4R7Y - chains A and B; structure by X-ray diffraction, 2.70 A resolution.

== Chain A (and B) ==
Molecule: Minichromosome maintenance protein MCM, Cell division control protein 21
Organism: Sulfolobus solfataricus
Notes: EC 3.6.4.12; fragment: Chimera fusion of SsoMCM-N and PfMCM-AAA; chain B of this document is another copy of the same molecule, construct and numbering; everything in this record applies to it too
UniProt: chimeric construct of Q9UXG1, Q8U3I4: residues 2-269 from Q9UXG1 (MCM_SULSO) positions 2-269 (same numbers); residues 1257-1361 from Q8U3I4 positions 257-361 (UniProt number = residue number - 1000); residues 1729-1966 from Q8U3I4 positions 729-966 (UniProt number = residue number - 1000)
Amino-acid sequence (613 residues; numbered 0 to 1966; 1354 numbers in that range are skipped by the numbering (no residue carries them; nothing is unmodelled there); the number before each row is that of its first residue; numbering starts at 0):
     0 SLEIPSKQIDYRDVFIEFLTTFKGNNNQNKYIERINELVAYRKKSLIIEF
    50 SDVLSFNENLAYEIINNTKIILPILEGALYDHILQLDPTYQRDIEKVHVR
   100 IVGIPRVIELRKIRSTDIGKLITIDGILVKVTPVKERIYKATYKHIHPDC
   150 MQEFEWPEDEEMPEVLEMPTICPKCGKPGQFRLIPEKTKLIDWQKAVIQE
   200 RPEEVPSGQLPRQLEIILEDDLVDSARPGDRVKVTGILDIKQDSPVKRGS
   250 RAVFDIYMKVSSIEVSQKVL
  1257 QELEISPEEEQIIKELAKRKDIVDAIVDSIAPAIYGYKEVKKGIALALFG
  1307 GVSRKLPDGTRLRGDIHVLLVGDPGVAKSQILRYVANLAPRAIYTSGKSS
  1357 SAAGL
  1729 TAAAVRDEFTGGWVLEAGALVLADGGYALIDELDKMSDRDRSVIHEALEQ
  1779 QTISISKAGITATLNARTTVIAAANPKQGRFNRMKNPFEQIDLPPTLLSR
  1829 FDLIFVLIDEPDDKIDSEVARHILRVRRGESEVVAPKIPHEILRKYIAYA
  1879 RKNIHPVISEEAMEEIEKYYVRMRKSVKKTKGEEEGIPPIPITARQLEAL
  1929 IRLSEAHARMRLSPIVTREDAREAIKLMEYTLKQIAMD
Disordered / not traced: 0-6, 1905-1918, 1966
Construct notes: expression tag (0-1)
Bound ions: Zn2+: His144, Cys149, Cys171, Cys174; Mg2+: Ser1335 (together with ADP)
Ligand contacts: ADP (adenosine-5'-diphosphate): Ala1289, Ile1290, Tyr1291, Tyr1293, Asp1329, Pro1330, Gly1331, Val1332, Ala1333, Lys1334, Ser1335, Gln1336, Asn1803, Val1847, His1850, Ile1851
Reported in the primary citation:
  - mutagenesis - Q198A: unchanged catalytic activity on DNA unwinding
  - conformationally variable residues: Pro104
  - contacts within the chain: Phe49-Pro104

== How chain A and chain B interact ==
Pairs across the interface (73):
  Arg110(A) - Asp223(B)  salt bridge
  Arg110(A) - Arg226(B)
  Arg113(A) - Val133(B)
  Arg113(A) - Glu135(B)
  Arg113(A) - Asp191(B)
  Arg113(A) - Val222(B)
  Arg113(A) - Asp223(B)  salt bridge
  Ser114(A) - Glu135(B)  hydrogen bond (backbone-side chain)
  Ser114(A) - Leu189(B)
  Ser114(A) - Asp191(B)  hydrogen bond (backbone-side chain)
  Glu159(A) - Arg181(B)  salt bridge
  Glu166(A) - Arg181(B)  salt bridge
  Pro205(A) - Arg226(B)
  Ser206(A) - Thr1789(B)
  Gly207(A) - Thr1789(B)
  Gln208(A) - Arg226(B)  hydrogen bond
  Gln208(A) - Pro227(B)  hydrogen bond (side chain-backbone)
  Gln208(A) - Gly1787(B)  hydrogen bond (side chain-backbone)
  Gln208(A) - Thr1789(B)  hydrogen bond
  Leu209(A) - Gly1787(B)
  Arg211(A) - Pro132(B)
  Arg211(A) - Val133(B)
  Arg211(A) - Asp223(B)  salt bridge
  Ile239(A) - Glu135(B)
  Ile239(A) - Leu189(B)  hydrophobic
  Arg247(A) - Val164(B)
  Arg247(A) - Leu165(B)  hydrogen bond (side chain-backbone)
  Arg247(A) - Met167(B)  hydrogen bond
  Gly248(A) - Pro244(B)
  Ser249(A) - Pro244(B)
  Arg250(A) - Arg136(B)
  Arg250(A) - Glu163(B)  salt bridge
  Arg250(A) - Trp192(B)
  Arg250(A) - Ile216(B)
  Ala251(A) - Glu135(B)
  Ala251(A) - Arg136(B)
  Ala251(A) - Ile137(B)  hydrogen bond (backbone-backbone)
  Ala251(A) - Glu163(B)  hydrogen bond (backbone-backbone)
  Ala251(A) - Leu165(B)  hydrophobic
  Val252(A) - Lys134(B)
  Val252(A) - Glu135(B)
  Val252(A) - Trp192(B)
  Phe253(A) - Lys134(B)
  Phe253(A) - Glu135(B)  hydrogen bond (backbone-backbone)
  Phe253(A) - Ile137(B)  hydrophobic
  Ile255(A) - Val133(B)
  Ile255(A) - Glu135(B)
  Pro1330(A) - Thr1921(B)
  Gly1331(A) - Ala1922(B)
  Ser1356(A) - Ser1784(B)
  Glu1736(A) - Arg1734(B)  salt bridge
  Glu1736(A) - Trp1741(B)  hydrogen bond
  Phe1737(A) - Lys129(B)
  Asp1837(A) - Arg1902(B)  salt bridge
  Pro1839(A) - Arg1902(B)
  Pro1839(A) - Lys1903(B)
  Asp1841(A) - Val1899(B)
  Asp1841(A) - Lys1903(B)  salt bridge
  Asp1844(A) - Tyr1898(B)
  Asp1844(A) - Arg1902(B)  salt bridge
  Asp1844(A) - Lys1903(B)  salt bridge
  Ser1845(A) - Glu1895(B)  hydrogen bond
  Ala1848(A) - Tyr1898(B)  hydrophobic
  Ala1848(A) - Leu1925(B)  hydrophobic
  Arg1849(A) - Glu1895(B)  salt bridge
  Ile1851(A) - Leu1925(B)  hydrophobic
  Leu1852(A) - Ile1894(B)  hydrophobic
  Arg1855(A) - Leu1318(B)
  Arg1855(A) - Glu1926(B)  hydrogen bond (side chain-backbone)
  Arg1855(A) - Ile1929(B)
  Arg1855(A) - Arg1930(B)
  Arg1856(A) - Ile1886(B)
  Arg1856(A) - Met1891(B)
Also at the interface, not in a pair above, chain A (53 interface residues in all): Ile112, Ile117, Asp238, Val245, Lys246, Asp254, Arg1339, Asn1343, Lys1354, Ser1357, Lys1763, Gln1806, Arg1808, Glu1838, Asp1840, Val1847, Glu1858
Also at the interface, not in a pair above, chain B (60 interface residues in all): Thr131, Pro162, Pro184, Ile190, Gln193, Glu218, Ala225, Asp242, Pro1313, Asp1314, Ser1770, His1773, Gln1778, Ser1782, Ala1786, Pro1823, Pro1919, Ile1920, Glu1933

== Overview ==
Chain A and chain B form an interface of 53 and 60 residues respectively; the contacts include 14 hydrogen
bonds and 12 salt bridges. Polar contacts include Arg110(A)-Asp223(B), Arg113(A)-Asp223(B) and
Glu159(A)-Arg181(B). Chain A binds ADP. From the paper: Q198A of chain A leaves catalytic activity on DNA
unwinding unchanged; conformational variability at Pro104(A).
Both chains are Minichromosome maintenance protein MCM, Cell division control protein 21 (Sulfolobus
solfataricus). Entry 4R7Y (Crystal structure of an active MCM hexamer) was determined by X-ray diffraction
together with 4R7Z from the same study.
